PDB entry 4HMP | X-ray diffraction, 2.70 A resolution | chain A

# Chain A
Molecule: Iron-compound ABC transporter, iron compound-binding protein
Source organism: Streptococcus pneumoniae
UniProt: Q97R09 (Q97R09_STRPN); numbering as in UniProt (aligned over 23-341)
Sequence (328 residues; each row starts with the number of its first residue):
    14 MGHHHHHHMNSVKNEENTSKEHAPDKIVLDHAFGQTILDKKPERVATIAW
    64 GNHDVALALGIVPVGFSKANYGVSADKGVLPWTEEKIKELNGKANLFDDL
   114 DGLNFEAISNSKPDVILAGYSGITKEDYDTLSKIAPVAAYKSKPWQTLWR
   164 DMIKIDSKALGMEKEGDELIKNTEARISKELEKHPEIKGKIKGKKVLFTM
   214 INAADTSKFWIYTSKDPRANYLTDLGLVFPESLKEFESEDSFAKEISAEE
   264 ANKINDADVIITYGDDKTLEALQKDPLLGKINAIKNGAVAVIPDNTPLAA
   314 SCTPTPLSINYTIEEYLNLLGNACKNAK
Disordered / not traced: 14-39, 84-90, 248-252, 341
Modified residues: Mse-14, Mse-22 (selenomethionine); Mse-165, Mse-175, Mse-213 (selenomethionine; parent Met)
Construct notes: expression tag (14-22)
Ion coordination: Cd2+ site 1: Asp-52, Lys-54, Glu-56; Cd2+ site 2: Glu-56, Asp-127; Cd2+ site 3 near Glu-102 (its only coordinating residue here); Cd2+ site 4 near Glu-139 (its only coordinating residue here); Cd2+ site 5 near Asp-164 (its only coordinating residue here); Cd2+ site 6: Glu-176, Asp-180; Cd2+ site 7 near Glu-178 (its only coordinating residue here); Cd2+ site 8 near Glu-187 (its only coordinating residue here); Cd2+ site 9: Glu-193, Glu-327; Cd2+ site 10 near Glu-199 (its only coordinating residue here); Cd2+ site 11 near Asp-278 (its only coordinating residue here); Cd2+ site 12 near Glu-328 (its only coordinating residue here)
Reported in the primary citation:
  - conformationally variable residues (order/disorder transition): Glu-248 to Glu-252

# In short
Asp-52, Lys-54 and Glu-56 coordinate Cd2+ site 1. Glu-56 and Asp-127 coordinate Cd2+ site 2. From the paper:
conformational variability at Glu-248.
Chain A is Iron-compound ABC transporter, iron compound-binding protein (Streptococcus pneumoniae); the
structure, Crystal structure of iron uptake ABC transporter substrate-binding protein PiaA from Streptococcus
pneumoniae TIGR4, was determined by X-ray diffraction (same publication as 4HMO and 4HMQ).
